PDB entry 7LXT | electron microscopy, 3.40 A resolution | chains J and Z of the 28 polymer chains in the assembly

Chain J:
Name: 20S proteasome beta-3 subunit
Organism: Plasmodium falciparum (isolate 3D7)
Notes: EC 3.4.25.1
UniProtKB: Q8I261 (Q8I261_PLAF7); residues 1-218 here = UniProt positions 1-218
Amino-acid sequence (218 residues; each row starts with the number of its first residue):
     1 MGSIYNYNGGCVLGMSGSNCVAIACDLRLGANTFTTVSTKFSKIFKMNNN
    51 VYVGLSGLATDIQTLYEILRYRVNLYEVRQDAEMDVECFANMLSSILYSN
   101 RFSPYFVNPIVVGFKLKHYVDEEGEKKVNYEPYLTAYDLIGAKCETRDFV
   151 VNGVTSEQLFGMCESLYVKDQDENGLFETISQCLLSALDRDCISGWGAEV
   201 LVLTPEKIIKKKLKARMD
Disordered / not traced: 1-3

Chain Z:
Name: 20S proteasome beta-5 subunit
Organism: Plasmodium falciparum (isolate 3D7)
Notes: EC 3.4.25.1
UniProtKB: Q8IJT1 (Q8IJT1_PLAF7); residues 1-211 here correspond to UniProt positions 61-271 (UniProt number = residue number + 60)
Amino-acid sequence (211 residues; each row starts with the number of its first residue):
     1 TTTLAFKFKDGIIVAVDSRASMGSFISSQNVEKIIEINKNILGTMAGGAA
    51 DCLYWEKYLGKIIKIYELRNNEKISVRAASTILSNILYQYKGYGLCCGII
   101 LSGYDHTGFNMFYVDDSGKKVEGNLFSCGSGSTYAYSILDSAYDYNLNLD
   151 QAVELARNAIYHATFRDGGSGGKVRVFHIHKNGYDKIIEGEDVFDLHYHY
   201 TNPEQKDQYVM
Disordered / not traced: 210-211
Covalently attached groups: bortezomib (BO2) linked to T1
Small-molecule neighbours: bortezomib (BO2; N-[(1R)-1-(dihydroxyboryl)-3-methylbutyl]-N-(pyrazin-2-ylcarbonyl)-L-phenylalaninamide): R19, A20, S21, M22, S27, K33, M45, A46, G47, G48, A49, S130, G169
From the paper describing this entry:
  - catalytic residues: T1 (citing earlier work)
  - binding site for bortezomib: T1, G47
  - mutagenesis - M45I: increased growth in response to MP1-5
  - mutagenesis - M45I: increased growth in response to MP-13
  - mutagenesis - A20S: unchanged growth

How chain J and chain Z interact:
Residue-residue contacts - 46 pairs, chain J then chain Z:
  L27(J) with K206(Z)
  F34(J) with G23(Z); D167(Z); G168(Z)
  T35(J) with Y134(Z), hydrogen bond; R166(Z)
  T36(J) with F165(Z); R166(Z), hydrogen bond (side chain-backbone); Y209(Z), hydrogen bond
  V37(J) with Y209(Z)
  S38(J) with Y209(Z)
  T39(J) with K206(Z); D207(Z), hydrogen bond (side chain-backbone); Y209(Z)
  K40(J) with Q208(Z)
  Q158(J) with F25(Z)
  D189(J) with Q29(Z)
  R190(J) with F25(Z); I26(Z), hydrogen bond (backbone-backbone); S27(Z)
  D191(J) with S24(Z), hydrogen bond; F25(Z); I26(Z)
  C192(J) with G23(Z), hydrogen bond (side chain-backbone); S24(Z), hydrogen bond (backbone-backbone); I26(Z), hydrophobic; G168(Z)
  I193(J) with S24(Z)
  W196(J) with F165(Z), hydrogen bond (side chain-backbone); D167(Z); G168(Z)
  G197(J) with K206(Z)
  L213(J) with K206(Z), hydrogen bond (backbone-side chain)
  K214(J) with L196(Z)
  R216(J) with V193(Z)
  M217(J) with F165(Z); D195(Z); K206(Z)
  D218(J) with R19(Z), hydrogen bond (backbone-side chain); T164(Z); D167(Z); G168(Z); S170(Z); G171(Z); G172(Z), hydrogen bond (side chain-backbone); D192(Z)
Interface residues without a listed pair, chain J (23 interface residues in all): A198, K212
Interface residues without a listed pair, chain Z (26 interface residues in all): S21, G169

In short:
23 residues of chain J and 26 residues of chain Z are in contact, with 12 hydrogen bonds. Among the polar
pairs are T35(J)-Y134(Z), T36(J)-R166(Z) and T36(J)-Y209(Z). Covalently linked bortezomib: at T1(Z). The paper
reports the catalytic residue T1(Z); M45I of chain Z increases growth in response to MP1-5.
Here chain J is 20S proteasome beta-3 subunit and chain Z is 20S proteasome beta-5 subunit, both from
Plasmodium falciparum (isolate 3D7). Entry 7LXT (Structure of Plasmodium falciparum 20S proteasome with bound
bortezomib) was determined by electron microscopy together with 7LXU from the same study.
